PDB entry 9K3P | electron microscopy, 2.98 A resolution | chains A and N of the 6 polymer chains in the assembly

== Chain A ==
Name: Guanine nucleotide-binding protein G(i) subunit alpha-1, Guanine nucleotide-binding protein G(s) subunit alpha isoforms short
From: Homo sapiens
Notes: EC 3.6.5.-
UniProtKB: chimeric construct of P63096, P63092: residues 8-26 from P63096 (GNAI1_HUMAN) positions 1-19 (UniProt number = residue number - 7); residues 27-83 from P63092 positions 27-67 (offset varies); residues 84-204 from P63096 (GNAI1_HUMAN) positions 61-181 (UniProt number = residue number - 23); residues 205-253 from P63092 positions 205-253 (same numbers); residues 264-394 from P63092 positions 264-394 (same numbers)
Chain sequence (361 residues; numbered 8 to 394; 26 numbers in that range are skipped by the numbering (no residue carries them; nothing is unmodelled there); the number before each row is that of its first residue):
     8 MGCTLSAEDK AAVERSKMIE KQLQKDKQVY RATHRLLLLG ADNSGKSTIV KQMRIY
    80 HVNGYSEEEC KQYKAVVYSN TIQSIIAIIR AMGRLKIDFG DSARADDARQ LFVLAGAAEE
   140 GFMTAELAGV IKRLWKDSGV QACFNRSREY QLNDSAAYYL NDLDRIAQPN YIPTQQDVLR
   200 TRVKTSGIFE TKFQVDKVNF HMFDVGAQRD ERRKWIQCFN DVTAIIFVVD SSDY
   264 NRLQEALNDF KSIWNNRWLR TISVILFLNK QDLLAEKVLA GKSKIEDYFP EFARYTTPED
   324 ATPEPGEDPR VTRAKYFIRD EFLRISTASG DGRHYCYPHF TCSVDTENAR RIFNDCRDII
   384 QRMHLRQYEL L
Not modelled in the structure: 8-11, 80-203
Differences from the reference sequence: engineered mutation Asp49 (Gly in P63092), Asn50 (Glu in P63092), Tyr63 (Leu in P63092), Ala226 (Gly in P63092), Asp249 (Ala in P63092), Asp252 (Ser in P63092), Asp272 (Leu in P63092), Ser366 (Ala in P63092), Ala372 (Ile in P63092), Ile375 (Val in P63092)
Swiss-Prot annotation at these positions:
  - lipidation: Gly9 (N-myristoyl glycine), Cys10 (S-palmitoyl cysteine)
  - region: Asp196 to Thr204 (G2 motif)
  - binding site (GTP): Ser174, Leu198 to Thr204
  - binding site (Mg(2+)): Thr204
  - modified residue: Arg201 (ADP-ribosylarginine)

== Chain N ==
Name: Nb35
From: synthetic construct
Chain sequence (160 residues; row label = number of the first residue in the row; numbers below 1 keep their minus sign (Met-21 is residue -21)):
   -21 MKYLLPTAAA GLLLLAAQPA MAQVQLQESG GGLVQPGGSL RLSCAASGFT FSNYKMNWVR
    39 QAPGKGLEWV SDISQSGASI SYTGSVKGRF TISRDNAKNT LYLQMNSLKP EDTAVYYCAR
    99 CPAPFTRDCF DVTSTTYAYR GQGTQVTVSS HHHHHHEPEA
Not modelled in the structure: -21 to 4, 128-138
Disulfides: Cys22-Cys96, Cys99-Cys107

== Interface between chain A and chain N ==
Contacting residue pairs (33):
  Asp229(A) - Ser112(N)
  Asp229(A) - Thr113(N)  hydrogen bond
  Asp229(A) - Thr114(N)  hydrogen bond (side chain-backbone)
  Glu230(A) - Asp109(N)
  Glu230(A) - Ser112(N)
  Glu230(A) - Thr114(N)
  Arg231(A) - Phe108(N)
  Arg231(A) - Asp109(N)  hydrogen bond (backbone-side chain)
  Arg232(A) - Pro100(N)
  Arg232(A) - Asp109(N)  salt bridge
  Arg232(A) - Tyr115(N)
  Asn264(A) - Glu46(N)
  Gln267(A) - Trp47(N)
  Gln267(A) - Tyr60(N)
  Gln267(A) - Thr61(N)
  Asn271(A) - Trp47(N)
  Lys274(A) - Ser59(N)
  Ser275(A) - Asp106(N)
  Ser275(A) - Cys107(N)  hydrogen bond (side chain-backbone)
  Ser275(A) - Phe108(N)
  Asn278(A) - Arg105(N)
  Asn278(A) - Asp106(N)
  Asn279(A) - Asp106(N)  hydrogen bond
  Asn279(A) - Phe108(N)
  Arg280(A) - Asp106(N)
  Asp310(A) - Gly62(N)
  Asp310(A) - Ser63(N)  hydrogen bond (backbone-backbone)
  Tyr311(A) - Thr61(N)
  Tyr311(A) - Gly62(N)
  Tyr311(A) - Ser63(N)
  Pro313(A) - Gly62(N)
  Pro313(A) - Lys65(N)
  Glu314(A) - Lys65(N)
Also at the interface, not in a pair above, chain A (22 interface residues in all): Arg228, Ile235, Arg265, Asp272, Ile276, Phe312
Also at the interface, not in a pair above, chain N (20 interface residues in all): Ala116, Tyr117

== In short ==
22 residues of chain A and 20 residues of chain N are in contact; the contacts include 6 hydrogen bonds and 1
salt bridge. Polar contacts include Arg232(A)-Asp109(N), Asp229(A)-Thr113(N) and Asp229(A)-Thr114(N). UniProt
lists 8 GTP-binding residues and Mg2+-binding residue Thr204(A) on chain A.
Chain A is Guanine nucleotide-binding protein G(i) subunit alpha-1, Guanine nucleotide-binding protein G(s)
subunit alpha isoforms short (Homo sapiens) and chain N is Nb35 (synthetic construct); the structure, Cryo-EM
structure of the unliganded human melanocortin receptor 1 (MC1R)-Gs complex, was determined by electron
microscopy (same publication as 9K3F, 9K3H, 9K3K and 9K3L).
